5C4A - chains D and G of the 15 polymer chains in the assembly; structure by X-ray diffraction, 4.20 A resolution (low resolution: residue-level contacts below are approximate; hydrogen-bond / salt-bridge calls are withheld).

# Chain D
Molecule: DNA-directed RNA polymerase II subunit RPB4
Organism: Saccharomyces cerevisiae (strain ATCC 204508 / S288c)
UniProtKB: P20433 (RPB4_YEAST); numbering as in UniProt (aligned over 1-221)
Sequence (221 residues; each row starts with the number of its first residue):
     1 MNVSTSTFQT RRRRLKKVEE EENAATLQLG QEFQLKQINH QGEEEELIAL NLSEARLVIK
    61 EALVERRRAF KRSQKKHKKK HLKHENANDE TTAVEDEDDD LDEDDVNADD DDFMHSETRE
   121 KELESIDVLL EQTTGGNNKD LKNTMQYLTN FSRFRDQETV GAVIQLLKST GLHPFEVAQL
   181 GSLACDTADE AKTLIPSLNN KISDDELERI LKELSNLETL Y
Unresolved in the structure: 1-13, 77-116
Swiss-Prot annotation at these positions:
  - modified residue: M1 (N-acetylmethionine), T91 (Phosphothreonine), T92 (Phosphothreonine)

# Chain G
Molecule: DNA-directed RNA polymerase II subunit RPB7
Organism: Saccharomyces cerevisiae (strain ATCC 204508 / S288c)
UniProtKB: P34087 (RPB7_YEAST); residue numbers follow UniProt; this construct covers 1-171
Sequence (179 residues; each row starts with the number of its first residue):
     1 MFFIKDLSLN ITLHPSFFGP RMKQYLKTKL LEEVEGSCTG KFGYILCVLD YDNIDIQRGR
    61 ILPTDGSAEF NVKYRAVVFK PFKGEVVDGT VVSCSQHGFE VQVGPMKVFV TKHLMPQDLT
   121 FNAGSNPPSY QSSEDVITIK SRIRVKIEGC ISQVSSIHAI GSIKEDYLGA ILEHHHHHH
Unresolved in the structure: 10, 172-179
Differences from the reference sequence: expression tag (172-179)
Swiss-Prot annotation at these positions:
  - mutagenesis: V108 to H113 (Lowers nucleic-acid binding of RPB4-RPB7 by 10-fold; no effect on association with Pol II core complex; abolishes transcriptional activity of Pol II), I151 to H158 (No effect on nucleic-acid binding of RPB4-RPB7 and on association with Pol II core complex; abolishes transcriptional activity of Pol II)

# How chain D and chain G interact
Pairs across the interface (71):
  E22(D) - K83(G)
  N23(D) - F82(G)
  N23(D) - K83(G)
  A24(D) - K83(G)
  A25(D) - K83(G)
  A25(D) - G84(G)
  L29(D) - F82(G)
  G30(D) - F82(G)
  E32(D) - K5(G)
  E32(D) - F42(G)
  F33(D) - F3(G)
  F33(D) - K5(G)
  F33(D) - K41(G)
  F33(D) - F42(G)
  F33(D) - V78(G)
  F33(D) - K80(G)
  Q37(D) - K5(G)
  I38(D) - D6(G)
  N39(D) - D6(G)
  N39(D) - R75(G)
  H40(D) - D6(G)
  H40(D) - L7(G)
  H40(D) - K73(G)
  H40(D) - Y74(G)
  I48(D) - F3(G)
  I48(D) - I4(G)
  I48(D) - R75(G)
  A49(D) - F2(G)
  A49(D) - F3(G)
  L50(D) - M1(G)
  L50(D) - F2(G)
  L50(D) - I4(G)
  V58(D) - L49(G)
  I59(D) - V77(G)
  A62(D) - L49(G)
  R66(D) - E35(G)
  R66(D) - V48(G)
  A69(D) - D52(G)
  R72(D) - D52(G)
  S73(D) - R21(G)
  T134(D) - E35(G)
  N138(D) - L46(G)
  D140(D) - G36(G)
  D140(D) - Y44(G)
  D140(D) - P105(G)
  L141(D) - L46(G)
  L141(D) - C47(G)
  T144(D) - F2(G)
  T144(D) - L46(G)
  T144(D) - P105(G)
  Y147(D) - D88(G)
  Y147(D) - G89(G)
  Y147(D) - V103(G)
  Y147(D) - G104(G)
  F151(D) - T90(G)
  F151(D) - R142(G)
  F175(D) - M1(G)
  F175(D) - F3(G)
  F175(D) - F82(G)
  F175(D) - E85(G)
  A178(D) - M1(G)
  Q179(D) - M1(G)
  Q179(D) - V86(G)
  L183(D) - D88(G)
  L183(D) - R144(G)
  A184(D) - R144(G)
  D189(D) - Y167(G)
  E190(D) - Y167(G)
  T193(D) - Y167(G)
  L194(D) - V86(G)
  L194(D) - R144(G)
Other interface residues (no listed pair), chain D (49 interface residues in all): E45, L47, L52, A55, L63, E65, F70, N143, L148, S182, C185
Other interface residues (no listed pair), chain G (44 interface residues in all): Q24, L31, D50, Y51, Q102, L168

# In short
49 residues of chain D and 44 residues of chain G are in contact. UniProt lists 14 mutagenesis sites on chain
G.
Here chain D is DNA-directed RNA polymerase II subunit RPB4 and chain G is DNA-directed RNA polymerase II
subunit RPB7, both from Saccharomyces cerevisiae (strain ATCC 204508 / S288c). Entry 5C4A (Crystal structure
of a transcribing RNA Polymerase II complex reveals a complete transcription bubble) was determined by X-ray
diffraction together with 5C3E, 5C44, 5C4J and 5C4X from the same study.
